4TYT - chain A; structure by X-ray diffraction, 1.80 A resolution.

== Chain A ==
Name: Beta-lactamase 2
From: Bacillus cereus
Notes: EC 3.5.2.6
UniProtKB: P04190 (BLA2_BACCE); residue numbers follow UniProt; this construct covers 31-257
Chain sequence (227 residues; numbered 31 to 257; the number before each row is that of its first residue):
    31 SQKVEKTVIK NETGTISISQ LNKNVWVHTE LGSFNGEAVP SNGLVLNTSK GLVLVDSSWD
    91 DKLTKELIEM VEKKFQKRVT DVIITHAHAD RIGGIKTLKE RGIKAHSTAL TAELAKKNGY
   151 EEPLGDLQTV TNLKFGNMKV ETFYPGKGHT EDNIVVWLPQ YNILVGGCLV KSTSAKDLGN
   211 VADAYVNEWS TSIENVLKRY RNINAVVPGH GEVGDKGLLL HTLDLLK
Disordered / not traced: 31-34, 42, 64-67
Ion coordination: Zn2+ site 1: His-116, His-118, His-179 (together with S3C); Zn2+ site 2: Asp-120, Cys-198, His-240 (together with S3C)
Ligand contacts: S3C ((2Z)-2-sulfanyl-3-(2,3,6-trichlorophenyl)prop-2-enoic acid): Trp-89, His-116, His-118, Ala-119, Asp-120, His-179, Cys-198, Lys-201, Asn-210, Asp-213, His-240

== Overview ==
Chain A binds compound S3C. The Zn2+ site 1 is built by His-116, His-118 and His-179. Asp-120, Cys-198 and
His-240 form the Zn2+ site 2.
Chain A is Beta-lactamase 2 (Bacillus cereus); the structure, Crystal Structure of BcII metallo-beta-lactamase
in complex with ML302F, was determined by X-ray diffraction (same publication as 4PVO and 4PVT).
